Entry 7VFJ (electron microscopy, 3.98 A resolution); this record covers chains C and F of the 6 polymer chains in the assembly.

== Chain C ==
Protein: Heme exporter protein C
From: Escherichia coli BL21(DE3)
UniProt: P0ABM1 (CCMC_ECOLI); residue numbers follow UniProt; this construct covers 1-245
Sequence (245 residues; numbered 1 to 245; the number before each row is that of its first residue):
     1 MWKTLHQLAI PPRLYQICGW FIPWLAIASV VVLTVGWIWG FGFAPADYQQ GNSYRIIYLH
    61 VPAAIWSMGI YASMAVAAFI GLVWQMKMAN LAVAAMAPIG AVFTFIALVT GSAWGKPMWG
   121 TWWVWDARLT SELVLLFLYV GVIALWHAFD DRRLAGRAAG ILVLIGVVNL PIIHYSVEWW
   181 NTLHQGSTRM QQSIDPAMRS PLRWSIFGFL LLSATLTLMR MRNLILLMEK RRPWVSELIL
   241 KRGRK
Disordered / not traced: 1-6, 238-245

== Chain F ==
Protein: Heme exporter protein B
From: Escherichia coli BL21(DE3)
UniProt: P0ABL8 (CCMB_ECOLI); residues 1-220 here = UniProt positions 1-220
Sequence (220 residues; each row starts with the number of its first residue):
     1 MMFWRIFRLE LRVAFRHSAE IANPLWFFLI VITLFPLSIG PEPQLLARIA PGIIWVAALL
    61 SSLLALERLF RDDLQDGSLE QLMLLPLPLP AVVLAKVMAH WMVTGLPLLI LSPLVAMLLG
   121 MDVYGWQVMA LTLLLGTPTL GFLGAPGVAL TVGLKRGGVL LSILVLPLTI PLLIFATAAM
   181 DAASMHLPVD GYLAILGALL AGTATLSPFA TAAALRISIQ

== How chain C and chain F interact ==
Pairs across the interface (21):
  Gly141(C) - Ile163(F)
  Ala144(C) - Leu160(F)
  Ala148(C) - Leu154(F)
  Phe149(C) - Leu150(F)
  Leu154(C) - Gln220(F)
  Arg157(C) - Ile217(F)
  Arg157(C) - Gln220(F)
  Ala158(C) - Leu150(F)  hydrophobic
  Ile161(C) - Leu150(F)  hydrophobic
  Leu162(C) - Leu164(F)  hydrophobic
  Ile165(C) - Ala210(F)  hydrophobic
  Val168(C) - Leu206(F)  hydrophobic
  Asn169(C) - Leu143(F)
  Asn169(C) - Leu168(F)
  Ile173(C) - Pro167(F)
  Ile173(C) - Pro171(F)
  Ser176(C) - Pro171(F)
  Trp179(C) - Phe175(F)  hydrophobic
  Trp179(C) - Ala178(F)  hydrophobic
  Trp179(C) - Tyr192(F)  hydrophobic
  Trp180(C) - Ile174(F)  hydrophobic
Interface residues without a listed pair, chain C (21 interface residues in all): Phe137, Leu138, Leu145, Ile172, Leu183
Interface residues without a listed pair, chain F (18 interface residues in all): Ala213

== In short ==
The interface between chain C and chain F involves 21 residues on one side and 18 on the other.
Here chain C is Heme exporter protein C and chain F is Heme exporter protein B, both from Escherichia coli
BL21(DE3). Entry 7VFJ (Cytochrome c-type biogenesis protein CcmABCD) was determined by electron microscopy
together with 7F02, 7F03, 7F04 and 7VFP from the same study.
